8CT9 - chains A and D of the 34 polymer chains in the assembly; structure by electron microscopy, 6.80 A resolution (low resolution: residue-level contacts below are approximate; hydrogen-bond / salt-bridge calls are withheld).

Chain A (and D):
Molecule: Dynamin-like 120 kDa protein, mitochondrial
Organism: Homo sapiens
Notes: EC 3.6.5.5; chain D of this document is another copy of the same molecule, construct and numbering; everything in this record applies to it too
UniProtKB: O60313 (OPA1_HUMAN); numbering as in UniProt (aligned over 1-960)
Chain sequence (960 residues; each row starts with the number of its first residue):
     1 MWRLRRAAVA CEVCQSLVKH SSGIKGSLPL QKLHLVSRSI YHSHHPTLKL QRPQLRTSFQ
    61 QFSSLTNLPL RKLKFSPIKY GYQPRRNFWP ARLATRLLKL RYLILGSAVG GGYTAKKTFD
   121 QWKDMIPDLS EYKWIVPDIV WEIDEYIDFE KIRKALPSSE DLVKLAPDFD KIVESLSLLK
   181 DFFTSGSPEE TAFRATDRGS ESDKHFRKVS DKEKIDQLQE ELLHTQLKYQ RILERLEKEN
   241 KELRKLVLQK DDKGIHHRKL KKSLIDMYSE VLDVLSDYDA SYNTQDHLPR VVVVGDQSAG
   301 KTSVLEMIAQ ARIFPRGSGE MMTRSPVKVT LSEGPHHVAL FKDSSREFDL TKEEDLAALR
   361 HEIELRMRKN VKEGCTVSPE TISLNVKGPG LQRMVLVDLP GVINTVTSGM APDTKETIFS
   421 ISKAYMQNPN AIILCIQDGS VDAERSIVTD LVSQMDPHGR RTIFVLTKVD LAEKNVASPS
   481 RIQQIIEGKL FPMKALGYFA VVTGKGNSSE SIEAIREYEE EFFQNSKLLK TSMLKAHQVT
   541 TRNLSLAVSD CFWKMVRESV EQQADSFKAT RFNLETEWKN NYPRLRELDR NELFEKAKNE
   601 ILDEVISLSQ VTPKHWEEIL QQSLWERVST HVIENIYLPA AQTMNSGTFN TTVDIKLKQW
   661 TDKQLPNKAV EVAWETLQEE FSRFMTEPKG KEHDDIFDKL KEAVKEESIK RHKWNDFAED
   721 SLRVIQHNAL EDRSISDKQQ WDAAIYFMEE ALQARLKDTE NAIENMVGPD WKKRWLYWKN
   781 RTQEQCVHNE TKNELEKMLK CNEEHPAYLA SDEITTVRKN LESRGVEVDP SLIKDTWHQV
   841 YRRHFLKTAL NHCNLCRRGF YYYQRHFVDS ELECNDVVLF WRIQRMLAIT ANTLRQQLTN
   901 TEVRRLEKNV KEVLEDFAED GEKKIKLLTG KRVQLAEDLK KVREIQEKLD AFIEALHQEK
Disordered / not traced: 1-262
Disulfide bonds: Cys856-Cys874
Curated features (UniProtKB/Swiss-Prot):
  - region: Gly295 to Thr302 (G1 motif), Met321 to Arg324 (G2 motif), Asp398 to Gly401 (G3 motif), Thr467 to Asp470 (G4 motif), Val501 to Gly504 (G5 motif)
  - binding site (GTP): Ser298, Gly300, Lys301, Thr302, Ser303, Gly317, Lys468, Asp470, Thr503, Gly506, Asn507
  - binding site (Mg(2+)): Thr302, Thr323, Asp398
  - site: Arg194, Ala195 (Cleavage at site S1)
  - modified residue: Lys228 (N6-acetyllysine)
From the paper describing this entry:
  - binding site for cardiolipin: Arg857, Arg858
  - conformationally variable residues (loop rearrangement): Lys779
  - mutagenesis - W771A, K772E, R774E, R781E, K797E, K800E, R824E: abolished binding to membrane
  - mutagenesis - W775A: unchanged binding to membrane

Chain A / chain D interface:
Contacting residue pairs (5):
  Arg586(A) - Ile606(D)
  Arg586(A) - Ser609(D)
  Glu595(A) - Glu595(D)
  Ile606(A) - Arg586(D)
  Ser609(A) - Arg586(D)
Also at the interface, not in a pair above, chain A (6 interface residues in all): Asn599, Gln610
Also at the interface, not in a pair above, chain D (6 interface residues in all): Asn599, Gln610

In short:
The chain A/chain D interface involves 6 residues from each chain. From UniProt: 11 GTP-binding residues and 3
Mg2+-binding residues on chain A. From the paper: a binding site for cardiolipin at Arg857(A) and Arg858(A);
W771A, K772E and R774E of chain A, among others, abolish binding to membrane; 8 substitutions were tested in
all.
Chain A and chain D are both Dynamin-like 120 kDa protein, mitochondrial (Homo sapiens); the structure, CryoEM
structure of human S-OPA1 assembled on lipid membrane in membrane-distal state, was determined by electron
microscopy, deposited together with 8CT1.
